Entry 8FXZ (electron microscopy, 2.86 A resolution); this record covers chains D and F of the 14 polymer chains in the assembly.

[Chain D (and F)]
Name: CPXV040 protein
Source organism: Cowpox virus (Brighton Red)
Notes: chain F of this document is another copy of the same molecule, construct and numbering; everything in this record applies to it too
Reference sequence: Q8QN22 (Q8QN22_CWPXB); numbering as in UniProt (aligned over 18-220)
Chain sequence (206 residues; numbered 15 to 220; the number before each row is that of its first residue):
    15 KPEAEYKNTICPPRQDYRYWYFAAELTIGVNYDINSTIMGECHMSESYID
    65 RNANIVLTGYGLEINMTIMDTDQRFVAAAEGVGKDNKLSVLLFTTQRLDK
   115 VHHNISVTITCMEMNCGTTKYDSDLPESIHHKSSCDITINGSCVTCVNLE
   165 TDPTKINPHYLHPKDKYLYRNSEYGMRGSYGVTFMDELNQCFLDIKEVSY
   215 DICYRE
Not modelled in the structure: 15-17
Sequence notes: expression tag (15-17)
Cystine bridges: Cys-56/Cys-217, Cys-125/Cys-157, Cys-160/Cys-205
Small-molecule neighbours:
  - N-acetylglucosamine (NAG; 2-acetamido-2-deoxy-beta-D-glucopyranose), molecule 1: Val-70, Glu-77, Asn-79, Thr-81
  - N-acetylglucosamine (NAG), molecule 2: His-116, Asn-118, Lys-146, Ser-148
  - N-acetylglucosamine (NAG), molecule 3: His-176, Lys-178, Asp-179, Lys-180, Tyr-181

[How chain D and chain F interact]
Residue-residue contacts - 29 pairs, chain D then chain F:
  Tyr-46(D) with Tyr-33(F)
  Asp-47(D) with Tyr-33(F), hydrogen bond (backbone-side chain); Tyr-181(F); Tyr-183(F), hydrogen bond
  Ile-48(D) with Tyr-181(F)
  Asn-49(D) with Tyr-181(F), hydrogen bond (backbone-side chain)
  Glu-55(D) with Arg-32(F), salt bridge
  Met-126(D) with Pro-26(F)
  Glu-127(D) with Arg-28(F), salt bridge; Arg-32(F), salt bridge; Tyr-33(F)
  Met-128(D) with Tyr-33(F), hydrophobic; Gln-110(F)
  Asn-129(D) with Gln-110(F), hydrogen bond (backbone-side chain)
  Cys-130(D) with Asn-22(F); Thr-23(F), hydrogen bond (backbone-backbone); Cys-25(F), hydrophobic; Pro-26(F)
  Gly-131(D) with Tyr-20(F); Lys-21(F); Thr-23(F)
  Thr-132(D) with Tyr-20(F); Lys-21(F); Thr-23(F)
  Thr-133(D) with Tyr-20(F)
  Lys-134(D) with Tyr-20(F)
  Gly-155(D) with Tyr-20(F)
  Ser-156(D) with Tyr-20(F), hydrogen bond (backbone-side chain); Asn-22(F)
Also at the interface, not in a pair above, chain D (17 interface residues in all): Tyr-74
Also at the interface, not in a pair above, chain F (13 interface residues in all): Ile-24

[Summary]
Chain D and chain F form an interface of 17 and 13 residues respectively; the contacts include 6 hydrogen
bonds and 3 salt bridges. Polar pairs include Glu-55(D)/Arg-32(F), Glu-127(D)/Arg-28(F) and
Glu-127(D)/Arg-32(F). Ligands of chain D: 3 copies of N-acetylglucosamine.
Chain D and chain F are both CPXV040 protein (Cowpox virus (Brighton Red)); the structure, Cryo-EM structure
of cowpox virus M2 in complex with human B7.1 (heptameric ring), was determined by electron microscopy.
